Entry 6CAQ (X-ray diffraction, 3.40 A resolution); this record covers chains A and D of the 23 polymer chains in the assembly.

Chain A:
Molecule: 16S Ribosomal RNA rRNA
Organism: Thermus thermophilus (strain HB8 / ATCC 27634 / DSM 579)
Sequence (1522 nucleotides; row label = number of the first residue in the row; note: 42 numbers in that range are skipped by the numbering (no residue carries them; nothing is unmodelled there); a row labelled like 190A-190L holds insertion residues (190A, then the next letters in order); numbering starts at 0):
     0 UUUGUUGGAG AGUCUGAUCC UGGCUCAGGG UGAACGCUGG CGGCGUGCCU AAGACAUGCA
    60 AGUCGUGCGG G
    73 CCGCGGGGUU UU
    88 ACUCCG
    95 UGGUC
   101 AGCGGCGGAC GGGUGAGUAA CGCGUGGGU
  129A G
   130 ACCUACCCGG AAGAGGGGGA CAACCCGGGG AAACUCGGGC UAAUCCCCCA UGUGGACCCG
   190 C
190A-190L CCCUUGGGGUGU
   191 GUCCAAAGGG CUUU
   216 GCCCGCUUCC GGAUGGGCCC GCGUCCCAUC AGCUAGUUGG UGGGGUAAUG GCCCACCAAG
   276 GCGACGACGG GUAGCCGGUC UGAGAGGAUG GCCGGCCACA GGGGCACUGA GACACGGGCC
   336 CCACUCCUAC GGGAGGCAGC AGUUAGGAAU CUUCCGCAAU GGGCGCAAGC CUGACGGAGC
   396 GACGCCGCUU GGAGGAAGAA GCCCUUCGGG GUGUAAACUC CUGAA
   442 CCCGGGACGA AACCCCCGAC GA
   474 GGGGACUGAC GGUACCGGG
   494 GUAAUAGCGC CGGCCAACUC CGUGCCAGCA GCCXCGGUAA UACGGAGGGC GCGAGCGUUA
   554 CCCGGAUUCA CUGGGCGUAA AGGGCGUGUA GGCGGCCUGG GGCGUCCCAU GUGAAAGACC
   614 ACGGCUCAAC CGUGGGGGAG CGUGGGAUAC GCUCAGGCUA GACGGUGGGA GAGGGUGGUG
   674 GAAUUCCCGG AGUAGCGGUG AAAUGCGCAG AUACCGGGAG GAACGCCGAU GGCGAAGGCA
   734 GCCACCUGGU CCACCCGUGA CGCUGAGGCG CGAAAGCGUG GGGAGCAAAC CGGAUUAGAU
   794 ACCCGGGUAG UCCACGCCCU AAACGAUGCG CGCUAGGUCU CUGGGUCU
   848 CCUGGGGGCC GAAGCUAACG CGUUAAGCGC GCCGCCUGGG GAGUACGGCC GCAAGGCUGA
   908 AACUCAAAGG AAUUGACGGG GGCCCGCACA AGCGGUGGAG CAUGUGGUUU AAUUCGAAGX
   968 AACGCGAAGA ACCUUACCAG GCCUUGACAU GCUAGG
 1003A G
  1004 AACCCGGGUG AAAGCCUGGG GUGCCCC
1030A-1030D GCGA
  1031 GGGGAGCCCU AGCACAGGUG CUGCAUGGCC GUCGUCAGCU CGUGCCGUGA GGUGUUGGGU
  1091 UAAGUCCCGC AACGAGCGCA ACCCCCGCCG UUAGUUGCCA GCGGUUCGGC CGGGCACUCU
  1151 AACGGGACUG CCCGCGAAA
  1171 GCGGGAGGAA GGAGGGGACG ACGUCUGGUC AGCAUGGCCC UUACGGCCUG GGCGACACAC
  1231 GUGCUACAAU GCCCACUACA AAGCGAUGCC ACCCGGCAAC GGGGAGCUAA UCGCAAAAAG
  1291 GUGGGCCCAG UUCGGAUUGG GGUCUGCAAC CCGACCCCAU GAAGCCGGAA UCGCUAGUAA
  1351 UCGCGGAUCA G
 1361A C
  1362 CAUGCCGCGG UGAAUACGUU CCCGGGCCUU GUACACACXG CCXGUXACGC CAUGGGAGCG
  1422 GGCUCUACCC GAAGUCGCCG GG
  1446 AGCCUACGGG
  1459 CAGGCGCCGA GGGUAGGGCC CGUGACUGGG GCGAAGUCGU AACAAGGUAG CUGUACCGGA
  1519 AGGUGCGGCU GGAUCACCUC CUUUCU
Unresolved in the structure: 0-4, 1534-1538
Sequence notes: conflict C13 (U131313 in 55771382)
Modified / non-standard residues: PSU (pseudouridine-5'-monophosphate) at position 516, G7M (N7-methyl-guanosine-5'-monophosphate) at position 527, M2G (N2-dimethylguanosine-5'-monophosphate) at position 966, 5MC (5-methylcytidine-5'-monophosphate) at position 967, 2MG (2N-methylguanosine-5'-monophosphate) at position 1207, 5MC (5-methylcytidine-5'-monophosphate) at position 1400, 4OC (4n,o2'-methylcytidine-5'-monophosphate) at position 1402, 5MC (5-methylcytidine-5'-monophosphate) at position 1404, 5MC (5-methylcytidine-5'-monophosphate) at position 1407, UR3 (3-methyluridine-5'-monophoshate) at position 1498, MA6 (6N-dimethyladenosine-5'-monophoshate) at position 1518, MA6 (6N-dimethyladenosine-5'-monophoshate) at position 1519, PSU (pseudouridine-5'-monophosphate) at position 1540, PSU (pseudouridine-5'-monophosphate) at position 1541
Ion coordination: Mg2+ site 1 near U5 (its only coordinating residue here); Mg2+ site 2: C13, G7M_527; Mg2+ site 3 near U14 (its only coordinating residue here); Mg2+ site 4 near G22 (its only coordinating residue here); Mg2+ site 5 near G38 (its only coordinating residue here); Mg2+ site 6: C48, G115; Mg2+ site 7: A59, U387; Mg2+ site 8: G61, U62; Mg2+ site 9: U83, C1543; Mg2+ site 10 near U98 (its only coordinating residue here); Mg2+ site 11 near G107 (its only coordinating residue here); Mg2+ site 12 near G111 (its only coordinating residue here); 111 more Mg2+ sites not listed
Small-molecule neighbours: EUS (N-[(1R,2S,3S,4R,5S)-5-amino-4-{[(2S,3R)-3-amino-6-(aminomethyl)-3,4-dihydro-2H-pyran-2-yl]oxy}-2-{[3-deoxy-4-C-methyl-3-(methylamino)-beta-L-arabinopyranosyl]oxy}-3-hydroxycyclohexyl]methanesulfonamide): 5MC_1404, G1405, U1406, 5MC_1407, A1408, C1409, G1491, A1492, A1493, G1494, U1495, C1496, G1497

Chain D:
Protein: 30S ribosomal protein S4
Organism: Thermus thermophilus (strain HB8 / ATCC 27634 / DSM 579)
UniProtKB: P80373 (RS4_THET8); residues 2-209 here = UniProt positions 2-209
Sequence (208 residues; row label = number of the first residue in the row):
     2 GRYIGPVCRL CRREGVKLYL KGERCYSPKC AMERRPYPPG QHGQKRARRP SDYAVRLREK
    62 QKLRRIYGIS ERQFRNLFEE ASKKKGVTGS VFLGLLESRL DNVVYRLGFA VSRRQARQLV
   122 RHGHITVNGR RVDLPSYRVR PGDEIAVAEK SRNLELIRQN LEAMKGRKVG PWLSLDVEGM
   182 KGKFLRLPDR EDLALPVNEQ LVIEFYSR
Ion coordination: Zn2+: Cys-9, Cys-12, Cys-26, Cys-31; Mg2+: Lys-85, Thr-89
Curated features (UniProtKB/Swiss-Prot):
  - binding site (Zn(2+)): Cys-9, Cys-12, Cys-26, Cys-31

How chain A and chain D interact:
Pairs across the interface (116):
  A8(A) / Glu-205(D)  hydrogen bond to the base
  A8(A) / Ser-208(D)  base contact
  A8(A) / Arg-209(D)  base contact
  A26(A) / Arg-209(D)  base contact
  G28(A) / Arg-76(D)  salt bridge to the phosphate
  C400(A) / Arg-73(D)  salt bridge to the phosphate
  C401(A) / Arg-73(D)  salt bridge to the phosphate
  C401(A) / Asn-77(D)  hydrogen bond to the phosphate
  G402(A) / Gln-74(D)  hydrogen bond to the phosphate
  G402(A) / Leu-135(D)  sugar contact
  G402(A) / Ser-137(D)  hydrogen bond to the phosphate
  C403(A) / Arg-3(D)  salt bridge to the phosphate
  C403(A) / Gln-74(D)  hydrogen bond to the phosphate
  C403(A) / Arg-122(D)  hydrogen bond to the sugar
  C403(A) / Pro-136(D)  phosphate contact
  C403(A) / Ser-137(D)  hydrogen bond to the phosphate
  U404(A) / Gly-2(D)  hydrogen bond to the base
  U404(A) / Arg-118(D)  salt bridge to the phosphate
  U404(A) / Arg-122(D)  phosphate contact
  U405(A) / Gly-2(D)  base contact
  U405(A) / Ile-5(D)  phosphate contact
  G406(A) / Ile-5(D)  sugar contact
  G406(A) / Gln-119(D)  hydrogen bond to the sugar
  G407(A) / Ser-113(D)  phosphate contact
  G407(A) / Arg-115(D)  salt bridge to the phosphate
  G407(A) / Gln-116(D)  hydrogen bond to the sugar
  G407(A) / Gln-119(D)  hydrogen bond to the sugar
  A408(A) / Leu-21(D)  phosphate contact
  A408(A) / Lys-22(D)  phosphate contact
  A408(A) / Ser-113(D)  hydrogen bond to the phosphate
  A408(A) / Arg-115(D)  phosphate contact
  A408(A) / Gln-116(D)  hydrogen bond to the sugar
  G409(A) / Lys-22(D)  salt bridge to the phosphate
  G409(A) / Glu-24(D)  hydrogen bond to the phosphate
  G409(A) / Arg-25(D)  phosphate contact
  G410(A) / Lys-22(D)  hydrogen bond to the base
  G410(A) / Arg-25(D)  salt bridge to the phosphate
  G410(A) / Lys-30(D)  salt bridge to the phosphate
  A411(A) / Arg-25(D)  salt bridge to the phosphate
  A411(A) / Lys-30(D)  salt bridge to the phosphate
  A412(A) / Arg-35(D)  base contact
  G413(A) / Arg-36(D)  hydrogen bond to the base
  G425(A) / Gln-45(D)  hydrogen bond to the phosphate
  G426(A) / Arg-36(D)  salt bridge to the phosphate
  G426(A) / Tyr-38(D)  hydrogen bond to the phosphate
  G426(A) / Gly-41(D)  hydrogen bond to the phosphate
  G426(A) / Gln-42(D)  hydrogen bond to the sugar
  G426(A) / Gln-45(D)  phosphate contact
  U427(A) / Arg-13(D)  salt bridge to the phosphate
  U427(A) / Arg-36(D)  salt bridge to the phosphate
  U427(A) / Pro-40(D)  phosphate contact
  U427(A) / Gly-41(D)  hydrogen bond to the phosphate
  G428(A) / Pro-7(D)  phosphate contact
  G428(A) / Arg-10(D)  salt bridge to the phosphate
  G428(A) / Arg-13(D)  phosphate contact
  G428(A) / Arg-36(D)  sugar contact
  U429(A) / Arg-13(D)  salt bridge to the phosphate
  U429(A) / Lys-22(D)  hydrogen bond to the sugar
  U429(A) / Arg-25(D)  hydrogen bond to the sugar
  U429(A) / Ala-32(D)  phosphate contact
  U429(A) / Arg-36(D)  salt bridge to the phosphate
  A430(A) / Pro-7(D)  phosphate contact
  A430(A) / Val-8(D)  hydrogen bond to the phosphate
  A430(A) / Cys-9(D)  hydrogen bond to the phosphate
  A430(A) / Arg-10(D)  phosphate contact
  A430(A) / Lys-22(D)  salt bridge to the phosphate
  C436(A) / Leu-155(D)  phosphate contact
  C436(A) / Glu-156(D)  sugar contact
  C436(A) / Leu-157(D)  sugar contact
  U437(A) / Gln-119(D)  base contact
  U437(A) / His-123(D)  hydrogen bond to the sugar
  U437(A) / His-125(D)  hydrogen bond to the sugar
  U437(A) / Leu-155(D)  sugar contact
  G438(A) / His-123(D)  sugar contact
  G438(A) / His-125(D)  phosphate contact
  A439(A) / His-123(D)  phosphate contact
  C489(A) / Arg-132(D)  salt bridge to the phosphate
  G490(A) / Arg-132(D)  salt bridge to the phosphate
  C508(A) / Arg-209(D)  salt bridge to the phosphate
  A509(A) / Ser-52(D)  hydrogen bond to the phosphate
  A509(A) / Tyr-54(D)  sugar contact
  A509(A) / Ala-55(D)  sugar contact
  C511(A) / His-43(D)  hydrogen bond to the sugar
  U512(A) / Gln-42(D)  hydrogen bond to the sugar
  U512(A) / His-43(D)  sugar contact
  U512(A) / Lys-46(D)  salt bridge to the phosphate
  G540(A) / Gln-42(D)  hydrogen bond to the base
  G541(A) / Gly-41(D)  phosphate contact
  G541(A) / Gln-42(D)  hydrogen bond to the sugar
  G542(A) / Arg-10(D)  salt bridge to the phosphate
  G542(A) / Arg-14(D)  hydrogen bond to the phosphate
  G542(A) / Pro-40(D)  sugar contact
  G542(A) / Gly-41(D)  sugar contact
  C543(A) / Arg-10(D)  salt bridge to the phosphate
  C543(A) / Arg-14(D)  salt bridge to the phosphate
  C543(A) / Arg-59(D)  hydrogen bond to the phosphate
  G544(A) / Arg-59(D)  salt bridge to the phosphate
  G544(A) / Gln-62(D)  hydrogen bond to the phosphate
  G544(A) / Arg-66(D)  salt bridge to the phosphate
  C545(A) / Lys-61(D)  salt bridge to the phosphate
  C545(A) / Gln-62(D)  hydrogen bond to the phosphate
  C545(A) / Arg-65(D)  salt bridge to the phosphate
  C545(A) / Glu-72(D)  phosphate contact
  G546(A) / Tyr-4(D)  base contact
  G546(A) / Ser-71(D)  phosphate contact
  G546(A) / Glu-72(D)  hydrogen bond to the phosphate
  G546(A) / Arg-73(D)  hydrogen bond to the phosphate
  A547(A) / Gly-2(D)  hydrogen bond to the phosphate
  G616(A) / Arg-141(D)  salt bridge to the phosphate
  U619(A) / Arg-132(D)  base contact
  U619(A) / Val-133(D)  base contact
  U619(A) / Asp-134(D)  hydrogen bond to the base
  U619(A) / Leu-135(D)  base contact
  C620(A) / Leu-135(D)  base contact
  C620(A) / Ser-137(D)  hydrogen bond to the base
  C620(A) / Tyr-138(D)  sugar contact
Other interface residues (no listed pair), chain A (51 interface residues in all): U5, G27, C419, G491, A496, C612, C613
Other interface residues (no listed pair), chain D (69 interface residues in all): Gly-6, Gly-23, Leu-58, Ser-83, Lys-84, Arg-139, Lys-151, Phe-206

In short:
The interface between chain A and chain D involves 51 residues on one side and 69 on the other, with 41
hydrogen bonds and 30 salt bridges. Among the polar pairs are A8(A)/Glu-205(D), U404(A)/Gly-2(D) and
G410(A)/Lys-22(D). Bound to chain A: compound EUS.
Here chain A is 16S Ribosomal RNA rRNA and chain D is 30S ribosomal protein S4, both from Thermus thermophilus
(strain HB8 / ATCC 27634 / DSM 579). Entry 6CAQ (Crystal Structure of 30S ribosomal subunit from Thermus
thermophilus) was determined by X-ray diffraction.
